7ZF2 - chains C and E of the 6 polymer chains in the assembly; structure by electron microscopy, 3.86 A resolution.

# Chain C
Protein: DNA-directed RNA polymerase subunit beta
From: Mycobacterium tuberculosis
Notes: EC 2.7.7.6
Reference sequence: P9WGY8 (RPOB_MYCTO); numbering as in UniProt (aligned over 7-1178)
Amino-acid sequence (1174 residues; numbered 5 to 1178; the number before each row is that of its first residue):
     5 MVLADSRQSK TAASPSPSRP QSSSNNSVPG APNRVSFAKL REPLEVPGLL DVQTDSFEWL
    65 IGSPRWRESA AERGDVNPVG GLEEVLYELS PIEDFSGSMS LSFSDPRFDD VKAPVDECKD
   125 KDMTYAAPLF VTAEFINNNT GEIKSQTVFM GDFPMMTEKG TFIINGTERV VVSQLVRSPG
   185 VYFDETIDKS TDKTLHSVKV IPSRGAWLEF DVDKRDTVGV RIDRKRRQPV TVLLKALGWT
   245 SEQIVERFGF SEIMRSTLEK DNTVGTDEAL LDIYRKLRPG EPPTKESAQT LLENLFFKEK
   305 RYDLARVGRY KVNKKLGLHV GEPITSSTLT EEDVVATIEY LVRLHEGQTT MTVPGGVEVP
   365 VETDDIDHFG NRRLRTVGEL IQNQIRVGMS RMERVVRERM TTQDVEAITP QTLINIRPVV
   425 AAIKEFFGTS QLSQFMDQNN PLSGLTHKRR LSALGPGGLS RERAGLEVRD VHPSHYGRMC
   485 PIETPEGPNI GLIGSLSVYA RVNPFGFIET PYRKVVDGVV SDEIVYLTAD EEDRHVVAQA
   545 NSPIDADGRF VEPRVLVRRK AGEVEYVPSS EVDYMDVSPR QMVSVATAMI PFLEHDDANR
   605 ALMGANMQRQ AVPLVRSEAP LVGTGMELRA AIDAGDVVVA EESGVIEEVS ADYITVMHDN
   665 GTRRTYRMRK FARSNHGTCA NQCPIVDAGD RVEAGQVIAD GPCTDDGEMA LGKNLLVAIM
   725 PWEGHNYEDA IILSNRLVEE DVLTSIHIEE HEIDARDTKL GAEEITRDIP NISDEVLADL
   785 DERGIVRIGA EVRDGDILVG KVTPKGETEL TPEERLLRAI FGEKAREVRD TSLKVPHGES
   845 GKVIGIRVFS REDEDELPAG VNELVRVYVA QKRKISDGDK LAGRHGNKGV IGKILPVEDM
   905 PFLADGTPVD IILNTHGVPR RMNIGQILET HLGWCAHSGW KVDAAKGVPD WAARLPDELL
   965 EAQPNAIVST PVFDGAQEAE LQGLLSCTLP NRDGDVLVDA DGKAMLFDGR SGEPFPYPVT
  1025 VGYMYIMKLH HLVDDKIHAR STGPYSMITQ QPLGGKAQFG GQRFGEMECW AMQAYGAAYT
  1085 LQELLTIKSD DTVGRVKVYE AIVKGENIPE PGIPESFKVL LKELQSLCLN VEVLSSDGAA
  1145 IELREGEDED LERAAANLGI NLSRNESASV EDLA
Not modelled in the structure: 5-27, 1150-1178
Construct notes: initiating methionine (5); expression tag (6)

# Chain E
Protein: DNA-directed RNA polymerase subunit omega
From: Mycobacterium tuberculosis
Notes: EC 2.7.7.6
Reference sequence: P9WGY4 (RPOZ_MYCTO); residues 1-110 here = UniProt positions 1-110
Amino-acid sequence (110 residues; each row starts with the number of its first residue):
     1 MSISQSDASL AAVPAVDQFD PSSGASGGYD TPLGITNPPI DELLDRVSSK YALVIYAAKR
    61 ARQINDYYNQ LGEGILEYVG PLVEPGLQEK PLSIALREIH ADLLEHTEGE
Not modelled in the structure: 1-27, 109-110

# Chain C / chain E interface
Residue-residue contacts (8):
  Y1079(C) - Y51(E)
  G1080(C) - Y51(E)
  G1109(C) - N65(E)
  G1109(C) - N69(E)
  E1110(C) - N69(E)
  N1111(C) - R62(E)
  N1111(C) - N65(E)
  I1112(C) - R62(E)
Interface residues without a listed pair, chain E (5 interface residues in all): D66

# Overview
The interface between chain C and chain E involves 6 residues on one side and 5 on the other.
Here chain C is DNA-directed RNA polymerase subunit beta and chain E is DNA-directed RNA polymerase subunit
omega, both from Mycobacterium tuberculosis. Entry 7ZF2 (Protomeric substructure from an octameric assembly of
M. tuberculosis RNA polymerase in complex with sigma-b initiation ...) was determined by electron microscopy
together with 7Z8Q, 7Q4U, 7Q59 and 7PP4 from the same study.
